PDB entry 4IS1 | X-ray diffraction, 2.10 A resolution | chains A and D of the 4 polymer chains in the assembly

[Chain A]
Molecule: 20-nt DNA strand
Sequence (20 nucleotides; each row starts with the number of its first residue):
     1 TTTGCAGAAT CGATTCTGCA

[Chain D]
Name: Zinc finger protein 217
From: Homo sapiens
Notes: fragment: Zinc fingers 6 and 7
UniProt: O75362 (ZN217_HUMAN); residues 469-523 here = UniProt positions 469-523
Chain sequence (57 residues; numbered 467 to 523; the number before each row is that of its first residue):
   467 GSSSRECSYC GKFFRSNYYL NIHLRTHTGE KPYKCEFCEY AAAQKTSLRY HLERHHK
Not modelled in the structure: 467-469
Sequence notes: expression tag (467-468)
Ion coordination: Zn2+ site 1: Cys473, Cys476, His489, His493; Zn2+ site 2: Cys501, Cys504, His517, His522
What the authors report for this chain:
  - binding site for the 20-nt DNA strand (chain A): Arg481, Tyr484, Tyr485, Thr492, Tyr506, Gln510, Thr512, Tyr516
  - specificity-determining residues: Arg481, Tyr485, Tyr516
  - mutagenesis - Y485A, Y516A: decreased binding to the 20-nt DNA strand (chain A) (citing earlier work)

[How chain A and chain D interact]
Residue-residue contacts (9):
  DT3(A) - Ser482(D)  base contact
  DT3(A) - Tyr484(D)  phosphate contact
  DG4(A) - Arg481(D)  hydrogen bond to the base
  DG4(A) - Tyr484(D)  base contact
  DC5(A) - Lys511(D)  salt bridge to the phosphate
  DA6(A) - Thr512(D)  base contact
  DA6(A) - Arg515(D)  salt bridge to the phosphate
  DG7(A) - Thr512(D)  hydrogen bond to the base
  DA8(A) - Thr512(D)  base contact

[Summary]
Chain A and chain D each contribute 6 residues to their interface; the contacts include 2 hydrogen bonds and 2
salt bridges. Polar contacts include DG4(A)-Arg481(D), DG7(A)-Thr512(D) and DC5(A)-Lys511(D). From the paper:
a binding site for the 20-nt DNA strand (chain A) at Arg481(D), Tyr484(D) and Tyr485(D) among others; Y485A
and Y516A of chain D reduce binding to the 20-nt DNA strand (chain A).
Chain A is a 20-nt DNA strand and chain D is Zinc finger protein 217 (Homo sapiens); the structure, Crystal
structure of ZNF217 bound to DNA, was determined by X-ray diffraction together with 4F2J from the same study.
